Entry 5E2W (X-ray diffraction, 1.50 A resolution); this record covers chains L and H of the 3 polymer chains in the assembly.

[Chain L]
Molecule: AT8 light chain
From: Mus musculus
Amino-acid sequence (219 residues; numbered 1 to 219; the number before each row is that of its first residue):
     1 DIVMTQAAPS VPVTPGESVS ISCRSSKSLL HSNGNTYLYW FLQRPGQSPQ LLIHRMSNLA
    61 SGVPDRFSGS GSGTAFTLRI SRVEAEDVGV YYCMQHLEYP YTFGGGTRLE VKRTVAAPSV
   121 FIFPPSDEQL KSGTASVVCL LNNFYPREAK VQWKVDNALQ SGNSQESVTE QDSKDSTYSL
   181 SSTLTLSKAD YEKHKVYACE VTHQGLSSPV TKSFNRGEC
Not modelled in the structure: 217-219
Disulfides: Cys-23/Cys-93, Cys-139/Cys-199
From the paper describing this entry:
  - contacts within the chain: His-54/Arg-55 (hydrogen bond)

[Chain H]
Molecule: AT8 heavy chain
From: Mus musculus
Amino-acid sequence (222 residues; numbered 1 to 222; the number before each row is that of its first residue):
     1 DVQLQESGPG LVKPSQSLSL TCSVTDYSIT SGYYWNWIRQ FPGNKLEWMG YISYDGSNNY
    61 NPSLKNRISI TRDPSKDQFF LNLNSVTTED TATYYCTRGS LVWGQGTLVT VSAASTKGPS
   121 VFPLAPSSKS TSGGTAALGC LVKDYFPEPV TVSWNSGALT SGVHTFPAVL QSSGLYSLSS
   181 VVTVPSSSLG TQTYICNVNH KPSNTKVDKK VEPKSCHHHH HH
Not modelled in the structure: 128-133, 215-222
Disulfides: Cys-22/Cys-96, Cys-140/Cys-196
From the paper describing this entry:
  - contacts within the chain: Tyr-33/Arg-98 (pi stacking)
  - specificity-determining residues: Tyr-33, Tyr-34 (proposed by the authors, not directly observed)

[Chain L / chain H interface]
Pairs across the interface (56):
  Tyr-39(L) / Ser-100(H)
  Phe-41(L) / Ser-100(H)
  Phe-41(L) / Trp-103(H)  hydrophobic
  Gln-43(L) / Gln-40(H)  hydrogen bond
  Gln-43(L) / Tyr-95(H)  hydrogen bond
  Gln-47(L) / Tyr-95(H)
  Ser-48(L) / Tyr-95(H)
  Ser-48(L) / Gly-104(H)  hydrogen bond (side chain-backbone)
  Ser-48(L) / Gln-105(H)  hydrogen bond (side chain-backbone)
  Pro-49(L) / Tyr-95(H)
  Pro-49(L) / Trp-103(H)
  Leu-51(L) / Ser-100(H)
  Tyr-92(L) / Gln-40(H)  hydrogen bond
  Tyr-92(L) / Asn-44(H)  hydrogen bond (side chain-backbone)
  Tyr-92(L) / Leu-46(H)  hydrophobic
  Met-94(L) / Ser-100(H)
  Tyr-99(L) / Tyr-34(H)  hydrogen bond
  Tyr-99(L) / Tyr-51(H)  hydrogen bond
  Tyr-99(L) / Asn-59(H)
  Pro-100(L) / Trp-48(H)  hydrophobic
  Pro-100(L) / Asn-61(H)
  Pro-100(L) / Pro-62(H)
  Tyr-101(L) / Tyr-34(H)
  Tyr-101(L) / Trp-48(H)
  Phe-103(L) / Leu-46(H)
  Gly-105(L) / Lys-45(H)
  Phe-121(L) / Ala-137(H)  hydrophobic
  Phe-123(L) / Leu-124(H)
  Phe-123(L) / Ala-125(H)
  Phe-123(L) / Ala-137(H)
  Ser-126(L) / Phe-122(H)
  Ser-126(L) / Pro-123(H)
  Glu-128(L) / Lys-209(H)  salt bridge
  Gln-129(L) / Phe-122(H)
  Gln-129(L) / Lys-143(H)
  Ser-136(L) / Leu-141(H)
  Ser-136(L) / Lys-143(H)
  Val-138(L) / Leu-124(H)  hydrophobic
  Leu-140(L) / Ala-137(H)  hydrophobic
  Leu-140(L) / Phe-166(H)  hydrophobic
  Leu-140(L) / Val-181(H)  hydrophobic
  Asn-142(L) / His-164(H)  hydrogen bond
  Asn-142(L) / Thr-183(H)
  Asn-143(L) / His-164(H)  hydrogen bond
  Gln-165(L) / Val-169(H)
  Gln-165(L) / Leu-170(H)  hydrogen bond (side chain-backbone)
  Gln-165(L) / Gln-171(H)
  Glu-166(L) / Val-169(H)
  Ser-167(L) / Phe-166(H)
  Ser-167(L) / Pro-167(H)  hydrogen bond (side chain-backbone)
  Val-168(L) / Pro-167(H)
  Thr-169(L) / Phe-166(H)
  Ser-179(L) / His-164(H)  hydrogen bond
  Ser-179(L) / Phe-166(H)
  Leu-180(L) / Phe-166(H)
  Ser-181(L) / Phe-166(H)
Also at the interface, not in a pair above, chain L (36 interface residues in all): Ala-60, Ser-61, His-96, Arg-108
Also at the interface, not in a pair above, chain H (40 interface residues in all): Asn-36, Ile-38, Glu-47, Leu-101, Gly-106, Val-121, Leu-138, Thr-165, Ser-179

[In short]
The interface between chain L and chain H involves 36 residues on one side and 40 on the other, with 13
hydrogen bonds and 1 salt bridge. Among the polar pairs are Glu-128(L)/Lys-209(H), Gln-43(L)/Gln-40(H) and
Gln-43(L)/Tyr-95(H). The paper reports specificity determinants Tyr-33(H) and Tyr-34(H); contacts within the
chain involving His-54(L), Arg-55(L) and Arg-98(H) among others.
Here chain L is AT8 light chain and chain H is AT8 heavy chain, both from Mus musculus. Entry 5E2W (Anti-TAU
AT8 FAB with triply phosphorylated TAU peptide) was determined by X-ray diffraction, deposited together with
5E2T, 5E2U and 5E2V.
